Entry 4LNM (X-ray diffraction, 2.10 A resolution); this record covers chains A and B.

[Chain A (and B)]
Name: Low-specificity L-threonine aldolase
From: Escherichia coli
Notes: EC 4.1.2.5; chain B of this document is another copy of the same molecule, construct and numbering; everything in this record applies to it too
Reference sequence: E7U392 (E7U392_ECOLX); residues 1-333 here = UniProt positions 1-333
Chain sequence (333 residues; row label = number of the first residue in the row):
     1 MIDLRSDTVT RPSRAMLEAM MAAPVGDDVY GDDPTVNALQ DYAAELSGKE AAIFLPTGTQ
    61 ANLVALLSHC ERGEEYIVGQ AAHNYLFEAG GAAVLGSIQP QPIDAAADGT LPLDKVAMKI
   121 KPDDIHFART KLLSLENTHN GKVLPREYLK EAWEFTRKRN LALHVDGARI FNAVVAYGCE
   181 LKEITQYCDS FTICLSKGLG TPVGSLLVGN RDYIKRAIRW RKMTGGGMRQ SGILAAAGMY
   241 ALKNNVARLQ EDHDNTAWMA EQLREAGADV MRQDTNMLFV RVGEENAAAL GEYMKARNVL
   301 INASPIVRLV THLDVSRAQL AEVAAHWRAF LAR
Unresolved in the structure: 332-333
Differences from the reference sequence: conflict Thr-256 (Ala in E7U392), Ala-257 (Thr in E7U392)
Covalently attached groups: 4'-deoxypyridoxine phosphate (PLR) linked to Lys-197
Metal / ion sites: Ca2+ site 1: Thr-8, Thr-10, Ser-196, Thr-201; Ca2+ site 2: Ser-97 (shared with Ser-97(B) of chain B)
Small-molecule neighbours:
  - N-pyridoxyl-glycine-5-monophosphate (PLG; N-glycine-[3-hydroxy-2-methyl-5-phosphonooxymethyl-pyridin-4-yl-methane]): Ser-6, Thr-8, Tyr-30, Thr-57, Gly-58, Thr-59, Asn-62, His-83, Glu-88, His-126, Glu-136, Asp-166, Ala-168, Arg-169, Cys-194, Lys-222, Arg-229, Arg-308
  - N-pyridoxyl-glycine-5-monophosphate / 4'-deoxypyridoxine phosphate: Ser-6, Thr-8, Tyr-30, Thr-57, Gly-58, Thr-59, Asn-62, His-83, Glu-88, His-126, Glu-136, Asp-166, Ala-168, Arg-169, Cys-194, Ser-196, Lys-222, Arg-229, Arg-308
  - 4'-deoxypyridoxine phosphate (PLR; (5-hydroxy-4,6-dimethylpyridin-3-yl)methyl dihydrogen phosphate): Thr-57, Gly-58, Thr-59, Asn-62, His-83, Glu-88, Glu-136, Asp-166, Ala-168, Arg-169, Cys-194, Ser-196, Lys-222, Arg-229
Reported in the primary citation:
  - conformationally variable residues (side-chain flip): Lys-197
  - binding site for N-pyridoxyl-glycine-5-monophosphate: Ser-6, Arg-169, Arg-308
  - Ca2+ coordination: Thr-8, Thr-10, Thr-201, Gln-230
  - catalytic residues: Arg-169, Arg-308 (proposed by the authors, not directly observed)
  - mutagenesis - H83F (48 +/- 4 uM), H83N (30 +/- 2 uM): decreased binding to PLP
  - mutagenesis - H83N, F87D: decreased catalytic activity
  - mutagenesis - F87A, H126N: unchanged catalytic activity
  - mutagenesis - H126F (30-fold): increased catalytic activity on l-threonine
  - mutagenesis - H126F: increased catalytic activity on l-allo-threonine
  - mutagenesis - H83F/H126F, H83F: decreased catalytic activity on l-allo-threonine
  - mutagenesis - K222A: decreased catalytic activity on l-threonine
  - specificity-determining residues: His-83, His-126

[How chain A and chain B interact]
Pairs across the interface (49):
  Arg-72(A) with Val-94(B)
  Gly-73(A) with Val-94(B)
  Gln-80(A) with Gln-80(B); Gln-101(B), hydrogen bond; Pro-102(B), hydrogen bond (side chain-backbone); Lys-119(B), hydrogen bond
  Tyr-85(A) with Gln-99(B), hydrogen bond (backbone-side chain); Pro-100(B), hydrogen bond (side chain-backbone); Gln-101(B), hydrogen bond
  Leu-86(A) with Lys-121(B); His-126(B); Phe-127(B)
  Phe-87(A) with His-126(B), hydrogen bond (backbone-side chain); Phe-127(B), hydrophobic
  Glu-88(A) with His-126(B), hydrogen bond (backbone-backbone)
  Ala-89(A) with His-126(B), hydrogen bond (backbone-backbone); Phe-127(B); Ala-128(B)
  Gly-90(A) with Gln-99(B)
  Ala-93(A) with Ala-93(B); Ser-97(B); Gln-99(B)
  Val-94(A) with Arg-72(B); Gly-73(B); Ser-97(B), hydrogen bond (backbone-side chain)
  Ser-97(A) with Val-94(B), hydrogen bond (side chain-backbone)
  Gln-99(A) with Tyr-85(B), hydrogen bond (side chain-backbone); Gly-90(B); Ala-93(B); Pro-100(B)
  Pro-100(A) with Tyr-85(B), hydrogen bond (backbone-side chain); Gln-99(B); Pro-100(B), hydrophobic
  Gln-101(A) with Gln-80(B), hydrogen bond; Tyr-85(B)
  Pro-102(A) with Gln-80(B), hydrogen bond (backbone-side chain); Tyr-85(B); Pro-102(B), hydrophobic
  Lys-119(A) with Gln-80(B)
  Lys-121(A) with Leu-86(B)
  Ile-125(A) with Ala-89(B)
  His-126(A) with Leu-86(B); Phe-87(B); Glu-88(B), hydrogen bond (backbone-backbone); Ala-89(B), hydrogen bond (backbone-backbone)
  Phe-127(A) with Leu-86(B), hydrophobic; Phe-87(B), hydrophobic; Ala-89(B)
  Ala-128(A) with Ala-89(B)
Interface residues without a listed pair, chain A (23 interface residues in all): Ile-98
Interface residues without a listed pair, chain B (23 interface residues in all): Ile-98, Ile-125

[Overview]
Chain A and chain B each contribute 23 residues to their interface; the contacts include 17 hydrogen bonds.
Polar contacts include Gln-80(A)/Gln-101(B), Gln-80(A)/Pro-102(B) and Gln-80(A)/Lys-119(B). From the paper:
catalytic residues Arg-169(A) and Arg-308(A); H83F and H83N of chain A reduce binding to PLP; 8 substitutions
were tested in all.
Both chains are Low-specificity L-threonine aldolase (Escherichia coli). Entry 4LNM (Structure of Escherichia
coli Threonine Aldolase in Complex with Serine) was determined by X-ray diffraction, deposited together with
4LNJ and 4LNL.
